PDB entry 6DMR | electron microscopy, 3.90 A resolution | chains B and D of the 4 polymer chains in the assembly

[Chain B (and D)]
Protein: Transient receptor potential cation channel subfamily V member 5
From: Oryctolagus cuniculus
Notes: chain D of this document is another copy of the same molecule, construct and numbering; everything in this record applies to it too
UniProt: Q9XSM3 (TRPV5_RABIT); residue numbers follow UniProt; this construct covers 1-730
Sequence (730 residues; row label = number of the first residue in the row):
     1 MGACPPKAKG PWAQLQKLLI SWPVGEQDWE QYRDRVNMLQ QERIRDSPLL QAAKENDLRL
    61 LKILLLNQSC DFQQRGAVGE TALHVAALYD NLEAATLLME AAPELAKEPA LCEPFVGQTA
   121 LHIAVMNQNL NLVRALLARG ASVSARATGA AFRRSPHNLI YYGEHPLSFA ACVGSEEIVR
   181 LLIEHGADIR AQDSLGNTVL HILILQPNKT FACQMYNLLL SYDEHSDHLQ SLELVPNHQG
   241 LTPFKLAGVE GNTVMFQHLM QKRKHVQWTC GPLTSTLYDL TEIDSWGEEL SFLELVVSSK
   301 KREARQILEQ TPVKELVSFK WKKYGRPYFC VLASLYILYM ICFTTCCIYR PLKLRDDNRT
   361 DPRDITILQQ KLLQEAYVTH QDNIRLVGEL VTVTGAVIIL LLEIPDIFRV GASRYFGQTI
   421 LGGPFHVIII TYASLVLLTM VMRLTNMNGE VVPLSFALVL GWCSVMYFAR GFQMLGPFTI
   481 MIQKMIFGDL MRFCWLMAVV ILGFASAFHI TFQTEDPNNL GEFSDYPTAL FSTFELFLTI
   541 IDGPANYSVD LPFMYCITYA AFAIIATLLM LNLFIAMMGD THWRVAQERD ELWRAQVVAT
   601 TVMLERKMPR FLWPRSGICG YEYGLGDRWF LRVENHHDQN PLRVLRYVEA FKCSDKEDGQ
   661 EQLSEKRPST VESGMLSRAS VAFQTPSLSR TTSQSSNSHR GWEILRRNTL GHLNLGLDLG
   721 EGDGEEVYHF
Disordered / not traced: 1-28, 226-229, 639-730
Curated features (UniProtKB/Swiss-Prot):
  - region: Val-598 to Val-602 (Interaction with S100A10), Ala-650 to Cys-653 (Involved in Ca(2+)-dependent inactivation), Gly-701 to Phe-730 (Involved in Ca(2+)-dependent inactivation)
  - binding site (Ca(2+)): Asp-542
  - modified residue: Thr-685 (Phosphothreonine), Ser-689 (Phosphoserine)
  - glycosylation: Asn-358 (N-linked (GlcNAc...) asparagine)
  - mutagenesis: Phe-425 (F425A: Decreased inhibition by the synthetic drug econazole), Glu-535 (E535A: Minor effects on Ca(2+) permeation), Asp-542 (D542A: Abolishes Ca(2+) permeation and Ca(2+)-dependent current decay; no effect on monovalent cations permeation; D542E/N/M: Attenuates Ca(2+) permeation and Ca(2+)-dependent current decay ...), Asp-550 (D550A: Minor effects on Ca(2+) permeation)

[How chain B and chain D interact]
Contacting residue pairs (81):
  Arg-33(B) / Arg-632(D)
  Asp-34(B) / Arg-632(D)  salt bridge
  Arg-35(B) / Tyr-623(D)
  Asn-37(B) / Trp-268(D)
  Asn-37(B) / Ser-275(D)
  Asn-37(B) / Arg-632(D)
  Met-38(B) / Tyr-623(D)
  Leu-39(B) / Tyr-623(D)  hydrophobic
  Gln-41(B) / Gln-267(D)
  Glu-42(B) / Tyr-623(D)
  Glu-42(B) / Leu-625(D)
  Leu-88(B) / Trp-268(D)  hydrophobic
  Leu-88(B) / Cys-270(D)  hydrophobic
  Tyr-89(B) / Gln-267(D)
  Ile-123(B) / Cys-270(D)  hydrophobic
  Met-126(B) / Cys-270(D)  hydrophobic
  Met-126(B) / Gly-271(D)
  Asn-127(B) / Cys-270(D)  hydrogen bond
  Asn-127(B) / Gly-271(D)
  Ile-160(B) / Leu-273(D)  hydrophobic
  Ile-160(B) / His-636(D)
  Tyr-162(B) / Pro-272(D)
  Arg-492(B) / Met-474(D)  hydrogen bond (side chain-backbone)
  Leu-496(B) / Met-466(D)  hydrophobic
  Leu-496(B) / Phe-478(D)  hydrophobic
  Val-499(B) / Trp-462(D)
  Val-499(B) / Val-465(D)  hydrophobic
  Leu-502(B) / Trp-462(D)  hydrophobic
  Gly-503(B) / Trp-462(D)
  Phe-504(B) / Val-459(D)  hydrophobic
  Ser-506(B) / Thr-344(D)
  Ser-506(B) / Leu-458(D)
  Ala-507(B) / Ser-455(D)
  Ala-507(B) / Leu-458(D)
  His-509(B) / Ile-348(D)
  Ile-510(B) / Cys-347(D)
  Ile-510(B) / Val-451(D)  hydrophobic
  Gln-513(B) / Arg-350(D)
  Thr-514(B) / Arg-350(D)
  Thr-514(B) / Leu-352(D)
  Thr-514(B) / Ile-367(D)
  Thr-514(B) / Leu-368(D)
  Glu-515(B) / Ile-365(D)
  Glu-515(B) / Ile-367(D)
  Asp-516(B) / Ile-365(D)
  Asn-519(B) / Ile-365(D)
  Asp-542(B) / Ile-540(D)
  Asp-542(B) / Asp-542(D)
  Gly-543(B) / Glu-535(D)
  Gly-543(B) / Ile-540(D)
  Tyr-547(B) / Arg-363(D)  hydrogen bond (backbone-side chain)
  Tyr-547(B) / Gly-521(D)
  Tyr-547(B) / Glu-522(D)  hydrogen bond
  Tyr-547(B) / Ile-541(D)
  Ser-548(B) / Arg-363(D)  hydrogen bond (backbone-side chain)
  Val-549(B) / Arg-363(D)  hydrogen bond (backbone-side chain)
  Val-549(B) / Ile-365(D)  hydrophobic
  Asp-550(B) / Arg-363(D)
  Met-554(B) / Val-452(D)  hydrophobic
  Met-554(B) / Ser-455(D)
  Cys-556(B) / Phe-531(D)  hydrophobic
  Tyr-559(B) / Phe-531(D)  hydrophobic
  Tyr-559(B) / Ile-540(D)
  Ala-560(B) / Phe-534(D)  hydrophobic
  Ile-564(B) / Phe-534(D)  hydrophobic
  Leu-568(B) / Leu-538(D)  hydrophobic
  Leu-568(B) / Phe-574(D)
  Leu-569(B) / Ile-486(D)  hydrophobic
  Asn-572(B) / Ile-575(D)
  Asn-572(B) / Met-578(D)
  Leu-573(B) / Met-481(D)  hydrophobic
  Leu-573(B) / Ile-482(D)  hydrophobic
  Leu-573(B) / Met-485(D)  hydrophobic
  Leu-573(B) / Met-578(D)
  Ala-576(B) / His-582(D)
  Met-577(B) / Phe-478(D)  hydrophobic
  Met-577(B) / His-582(D)
  Asp-580(B) / His-582(D)
  Trp-583(B) / Trp-583(D)
  Arg-584(B) / Trp-583(D)
  Arg-584(B) / Ala-586(D)
Also at the interface, not in a pair above, chain B (58 interface residues in all): Trp-29, Glu-30, Arg-45, Leu-159, Trp-495, Tyr-526, Ala-563, Thr-567
Also at the interface, not in a pair above, chain D (58 interface residues in all): Thr-269, Leu-277, Lys-323, Asp-364, Leu-475, Leu-490, Ser-532, Ile-618, Glu-634

[In short]
Chain B and chain D each contribute 58 residues to their interface, with 6 hydrogen bonds and 1 salt bridge.
Polar contacts include Asp-34(B)/Arg-632(D), Asn-127(B)/Cys-270(D) and Arg-492(B)/Met-474(D). UniProt lists
Ca2+-binding residue Asp-542(B) and 4 mutagenesis sites on chain B.
Both chains are Transient receptor potential cation channel subfamily V member 5 (Oryctolagus cuniculus).
Entry 6DMR (Lipid-bound full-length rbTRPV5) was determined by electron microscopy, deposited together with
6DMU and 6DMW.
